PDB entry 6ZIK | electron microscopy, 3.66 A resolution | chains H and R of the 11 polymer chains in the assembly

[Chain H]
Molecule: ATP synthase subunit delta, mitochondrial
From: Bos taurus
UniProt: P05630 (ATPD_BOVIN); residues 1-146 here correspond to UniProt positions 23-168 (UniProt number = residue number + 22)
Chain sequence (146 residues; numbered 1 to 146; the number before each row is that of its first residue):
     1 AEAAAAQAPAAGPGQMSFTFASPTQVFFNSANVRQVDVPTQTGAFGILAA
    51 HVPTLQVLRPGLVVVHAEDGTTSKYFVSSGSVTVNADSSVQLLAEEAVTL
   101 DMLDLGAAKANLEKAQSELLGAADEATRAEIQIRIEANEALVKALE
Not modelled in the structure: 1-14
Swiss-Prot annotation at these positions:
  - modified residue (N6-acetyllysine): Lys-114, Lys-143

[Chain R]
Molecule: ATP synthase F(0) complex subunit C2, mitochondrial
From: Bos taurus
UniProt: P07926 (AT5G2_BOVIN); residues 1-75 here correspond to UniProt positions 69-143 (UniProt number = residue number + 68)
Chain sequence (75 residues; row label = number of the first residue in the row):
     1 DIDTAAKFIGAGAATVGVAGSGAGIGTVFGSLIIGYARNPSLKQQLFSYA
    51 ILGFALSEAMGLFCLMVAFLILFAM
Modified / non-standard residues: Lys-43 (N-trimethyllysine; M3L)
Swiss-Prot annotation at these positions:
  - site: Glu-58 (Reversibly protonated during proton transport)
  - modified residue: Lys-43 (N6,N6,N6-trimethyllysine)

[Chain H / chain R interface]
Pairs across the interface - 10 pairs, chain H then chain R:
  Phe-45(H) / Arg-38(R)
  Gly-46(H) / Asn-39(R)
  Leu-48(H) / Asn-39(R)
  Leu-48(H) / Ser-41(R)
  Leu-48(H) / Leu-42(R)  hydrophobic
  Ala-49(H) / Ser-41(R)
  Ala-50(H) / Pro-40(R)
  His-51(H) / Arg-38(R)
  His-51(H) / Asn-39(R)
  Val-52(H) / Arg-38(R)  hydrogen bond (backbone-backbone)
Other interface residues (no listed pair), chain H (8 interface residues in all): Thr-54
Other interface residues (no listed pair), chain R (6 interface residues in all): Ala-37

[In short]
8 residues of chain H and 6 residues of chain R are in contact, with 1 hydrogen bond. The hydrogen-bonded pair
Val-52(H)/Arg-38(R) is a backbone contact.
Chain H is ATP synthase subunit delta, mitochondrial and chain R is ATP synthase F(0) complex subunit C2,
mitochondrial, both from Bos taurus; the structure, bovine ATP synthase rotor domain, state 3, was determined
by electron microscopy (same publication as 6Z1R, 6Z1U, 6ZG7 and 6ZG8).
